Entry 9JTU (electron microscopy, 3.43 A resolution); this record covers chains C and F of the 10 polymer chains in the assembly.

[Chain C]
Name: V(D)J recombination-activating protein 1
Organism: Mus musculus
Notes: EC 3.1.-.-, 2.3.2.27
UniProtKB: P15919 (RAG1_MOUSE); numbering as in UniProt (aligned over 1-1040)
Chain sequence (1040 residues; each row starts with the number of its first residue):
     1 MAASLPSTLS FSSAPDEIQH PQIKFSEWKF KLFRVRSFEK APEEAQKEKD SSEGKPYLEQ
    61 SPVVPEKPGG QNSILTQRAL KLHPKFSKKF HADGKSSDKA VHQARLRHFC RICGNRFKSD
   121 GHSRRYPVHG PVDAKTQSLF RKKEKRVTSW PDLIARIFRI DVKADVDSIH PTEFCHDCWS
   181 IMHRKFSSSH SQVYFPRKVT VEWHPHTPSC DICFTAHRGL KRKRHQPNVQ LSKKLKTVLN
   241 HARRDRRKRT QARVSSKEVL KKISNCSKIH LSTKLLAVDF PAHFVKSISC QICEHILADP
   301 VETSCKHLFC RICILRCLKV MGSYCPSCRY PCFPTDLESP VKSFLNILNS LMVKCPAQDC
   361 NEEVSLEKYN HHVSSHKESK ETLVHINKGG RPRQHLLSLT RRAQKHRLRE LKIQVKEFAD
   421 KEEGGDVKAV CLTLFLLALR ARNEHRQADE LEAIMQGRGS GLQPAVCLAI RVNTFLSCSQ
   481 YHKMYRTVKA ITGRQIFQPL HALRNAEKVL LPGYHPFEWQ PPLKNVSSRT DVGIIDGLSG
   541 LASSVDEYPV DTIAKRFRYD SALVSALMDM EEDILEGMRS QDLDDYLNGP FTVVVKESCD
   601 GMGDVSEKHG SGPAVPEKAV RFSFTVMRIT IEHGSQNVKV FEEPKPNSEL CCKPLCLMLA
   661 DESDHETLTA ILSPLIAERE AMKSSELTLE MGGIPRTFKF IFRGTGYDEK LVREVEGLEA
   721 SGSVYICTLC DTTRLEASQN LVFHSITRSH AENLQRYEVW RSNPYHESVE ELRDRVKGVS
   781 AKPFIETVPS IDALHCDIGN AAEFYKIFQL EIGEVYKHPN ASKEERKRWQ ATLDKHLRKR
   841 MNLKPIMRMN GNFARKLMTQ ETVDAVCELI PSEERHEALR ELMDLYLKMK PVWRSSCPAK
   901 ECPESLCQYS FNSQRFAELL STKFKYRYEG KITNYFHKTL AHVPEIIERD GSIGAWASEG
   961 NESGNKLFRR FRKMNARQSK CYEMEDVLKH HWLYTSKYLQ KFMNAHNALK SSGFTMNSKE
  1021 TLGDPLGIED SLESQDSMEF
Disordered / not traced: 1-384, 1008-1040
Bound ions: Ca2+: Asp600 (shared with 1 residue of chain G); Zn2+: Cys727, Cys730, His937, His942
UniProt features mapped onto this chain:
  - zinc finger: Cys290 to Arg329 (RING-type), Leu351 to Lys380 (RAG1-type)
  - DNA-binding region: Gly389 to Gln456 (NBD)
  - binding site (Zn(2+)): Cys266, His270, Cys290, Cys293, His295, Cys305, His307, Cys310, Cys313, Cys325, Cys328, Cys355, Cys360, His372, His376
  - binding site (a divalent metal cation): Asp600, Asp708, Glu962
  - site: Trp893 (Essential for DNA hairpin formation, participates in base-stacking interactions near the cleavage site)
  - cross-link: Lys233 (Glycyl lysine isopeptide (Lys-Gly) (interchain with G-Cter in ubiquitin))
  - mutagenesis: Lys233 (K233M: Abolishes autoubiquitination), His307 (H307A: Displays lower E3 ligase activity and affects the joining step of V(D)J recombination), Cys325 (C325G: Loss of E3 ligase activity and affects the joining step of V(D)J recombination), Arg391 (R391A: Defects in converting nicked products to hairpins; R391L: Impairs DNA-binding and hairpin formation while maintaining some nicking activity), Arg393 (R393A: Impairs DNA-binding and hairpin formation while maintaining some nicking activity), Arg401 (R401A: Allows robust hairpin activity), Arg402 (R402A: Defects in converting nicked products to hairpins), Lys405 (K405A: Reduced hairpin activity), His406 (H406A: Allows robust hairpin activity), Arg407 (R407A: Impairs DNA-binding and reduces hairpin formation without affecting nicking activity), Asn443 (N443A: Impairs DNA-binding; when associated with A-445), His445 (H445A: Impairs DNA-binding; when associated with A-443), 23 further mutagenesis entries in UniProt

[Chain F]
Molecule: 30-nt DNA strand
Sequence (30 nucleotides; each row starts with the number of its first residue):
     1 CGGGTTTTTG TTAAGGGCTG TATCACTGTG

[Interface between chain C and chain F]
Contacting residue pairs - 36 pairs, chain C then chain F:
  Lys388(C) with DG4(F), hydrogen bond to the base; DT5(F), sugar contact
  Gly389(C) with DG4(F), base contact; DT5(F), base contact; DT6(F), sugar contact
  Gly390(C) with DT5(F), hydrogen bond to the base; DT6(F), sugar contact
  Arg391(C) with DT6(F), hydrogen bond to the base; DT7(F), hydrogen bond to the base; DT8(F), hydrogen bond to the sugar
  Arg393(C) with DT7(F), salt bridge to the phosphate
  Gln394(C) with DT8(F), phosphate contact
  Leu399(C) with DT8(F), phosphate contact; DT9(F), phosphate contact
  Thr400(C) with DT9(F), hydrogen bond to the phosphate
  Arg402(C) with DT9(F), base contact; DG10(F), hydrogen bond to the base; DT11(F), hydrogen bond to the base
  Ala403(C) with DT9(F), phosphate contact
  Arg407(C) with DT7(F), sugar contact; DT8(F), salt bridge to the phosphate
  Tyr485(C) with DG20(F), hydrogen bond to the phosphate
  Lys489(C) with DG20(F), phosphate contact
  Gln495(C) with DT19(F), phosphate contact
  Pro499(C) with DT19(F), phosphate contact
  His501(C) with DT19(F), salt bridge to the phosphate
  Ser606(C) with DG28(F), phosphate contact
  Lys608(C) with DT27(F), phosphate contact
  His609(C) with DC26(F), phosphate contact; DT27(F), hydrogen bond to the phosphate
  Gly610(C) with DC26(F), phosphate contact
  Ser611(C) with DC26(F), phosphate contact
  Gln978(C) with DA25(F), base contact; DC26(F), sugar contact; DT27(F), sugar contact
  Ser979(C) with DA25(F), base contact
Interface residues without a listed pair, chain C (27 interface residues in all): Pro392, His482, Lys980, Tyr982
Interface residues without a listed pair, chain F (17 interface residues in all): DC18, DT21, DC24

[In short]
27 residues of chain C and 17 residues of chain F are in contact; the contacts include 10 hydrogen bonds and 3
salt bridges. Polar contacts include Lys388(C)-DG4(F), Gly390(C)-DT5(F) and Arg391(C)-DT6(F).
Chain C is V(D)J recombination-activating protein 1 (Mus musculus) and chain F is a 30-nt DNA strand; the
structure, CryoEM structure of mouse RAG SEC-1DNA (23RSS side), was determined by electron microscopy (same
publication as 9JPU, 9JPX, 9JQN and 9JTS).
